Entry 1ZP4 (X-ray diffraction, 1.85 A resolution); this record covers chains A and C of the 3 polymer chains in the assembly.

# Chain A (and C)
Molecule: 5,10-methylenetetrahydrofolate reductase
Organism: Escherichia coli
Notes: EC 1.7.99.5; chain C of this document is another copy of the same molecule, construct and numbering; everything in this record applies to it too
UniProtKB: P00394 (METF_ECOLI); residue numbers follow UniProt; this construct covers 1-296
Chain sequence (304 residues; row label = number of the first residue in the row):
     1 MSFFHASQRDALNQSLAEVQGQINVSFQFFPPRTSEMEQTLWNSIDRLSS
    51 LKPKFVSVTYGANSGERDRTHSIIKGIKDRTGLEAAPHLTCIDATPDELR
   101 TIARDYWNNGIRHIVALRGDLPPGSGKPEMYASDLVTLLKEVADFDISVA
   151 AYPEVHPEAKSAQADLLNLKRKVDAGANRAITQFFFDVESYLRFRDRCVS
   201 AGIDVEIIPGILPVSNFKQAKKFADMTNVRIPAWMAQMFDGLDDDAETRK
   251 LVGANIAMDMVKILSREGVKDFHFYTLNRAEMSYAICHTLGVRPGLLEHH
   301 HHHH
Unresolved in the structure: 1-2, 62-68, 125-127, 295-304 (chain C: 1-21, 122-127, 295-304)
Construct notes: engineered mutation Gln28 (Glu in P00394); cloning artifact (297-298); expression tag (299-304)
Small-molecule neighbours:
  - 5-methyl-5,6,7,8-tetrahydrofolic acid (C2F): Gln28, Thr59, Asp120, Gln183, Phe184, Leu212, Asn216, Gln219, Ala220, Phe223, Thr227, Tyr275, Leu277, Arg279
  - FAD (flavin-adenine dinucleotide): Gln28, Thr59, Tyr60, Gly61, His88, Thr90, Ala116, Leu117, Arg118, Gly119, Asp120, Tyr131, Ala132, Ala150, Tyr152, His156, Glu158, Ala159, Ala164, Asp165, Asn168, Arg171, Lys172, Ile181, Thr182, Gln183, Tyr275

# Chain A / chain C interface
Pairs across the interface (45; chain A residue first):
  Phe3(A) with Glu267(C), hydrogen bond (backbone-side chain)
  His5(A) with Glu267(C), salt bridge
  Ala6(A) with Leu192(C), hydrophobic
  Ser7(A) with Glu189(C)
  Arg9(A) with Val188(C); Trp234(C); Ile256(C), hydrogen bond (side chain-backbone); Asp259(C), salt bridge; Met260(C); Ile263(C)
  Asp10(A) with Trp234(C)
  Asn13(A) with Trp234(C)
  Gln14(A) with Trp234(C)
  Arg47(A) with Asp245(C), salt bridge
  Gln237(A) with Arg293(C), hydrogen bond (backbone-side chain)
  Met238(A) with His288(C), hydrogen bond (backbone-side chain); Thr289(C)
  Asp240(A) with His288(C); Arg293(C), hydrogen bond (backbone-side chain)
  Leu242(A) with His288(C)
  Asp245(A) with Arg47(C), salt bridge; Tyr284(C)
  Thr248(A) with Tyr284(C); Ala285(C)
  Lys250(A) with Glu247(C), salt bridge
  Leu251(A) with Leu251(C), hydrophobic; Met258(C); Glu281(C); Ala285(C), hydrophobic
  Ala254(A) with Leu251(C), hydrophobic
  Asn255(A) with Asn255(C), hydrogen bond; Met258(C)
  Met258(A) with Leu251(C); Asn255(C)
  Lys262(A) with Asp259(C), salt bridge
  Glu281(A) with Glu247(C)
  Tyr284(A) with Asp245(C); Thr248(C)
  Ala285(A) with Leu251(C), hydrophobic
  His288(A) with Met238(C), hydrogen bond (side chain-backbone); Asp240(C); Leu242(C)
  Thr289(A) with Met238(C)
  Arg293(A) with Gln237(C), hydrogen bond (side chain-backbone); Asp240(C)
Other interface residues (no listed pair), chain A (33 interface residues in all): Phe4, Leu16, Ala17, Glu247, Val252, Asp259
Other interface residues (no listed pair), chain C (33 interface residues in all): Phe186, Ala233, Lys250, Val252, Ala254, Lys262, Met282

# Summary
Chain A and chain C each contribute 33 residues to their interface; the contacts include 8 hydrogen bonds and
6 salt bridges. Among the polar pairs are His5(A)-Glu267(C), Arg9(A)-Asp259(C) and Arg47(A)-Asp245(C). Bound
to chain A: 5-methyl-5,6,7,8-tetrahydrofolic acid and flavin-adenine dinucleotide.
Chain A and chain C are both 5,10-methylenetetrahydrofolate reductase (Escherichia coli); the structure,
Glu28Gln mutant of E. coli Methylenetetrahydrofolate Reductase (oxidized) complex with Methyltetrahydrofolate,
was determined by X-ray diffraction together with 1ZP3, 1ZPT and 1ZRQ from the same study.
